5S66 - chains D and E of the 6 polymer chains in the assembly; structure by X-ray diffraction, 2.10 A resolution.

# Chain D
Protein: Tubulin beta-2B chain
Source organism: Bos taurus
UniProtKB: Q6B856 (TBB2B_BOVIN); the author numbering skips numbers that UniProt does not, so the offset changes along the chain: 1-42 = UniProt 1-42; 45-360 = UniProt 43-358; 369-455 = UniProt 359-445
Amino-acid sequence (445 residues; numbered 1 to 455; 10 numbers in that range are skipped by the numbering (no residue carries them; nothing is unmodelled there); the number before each row is that of its first residue):
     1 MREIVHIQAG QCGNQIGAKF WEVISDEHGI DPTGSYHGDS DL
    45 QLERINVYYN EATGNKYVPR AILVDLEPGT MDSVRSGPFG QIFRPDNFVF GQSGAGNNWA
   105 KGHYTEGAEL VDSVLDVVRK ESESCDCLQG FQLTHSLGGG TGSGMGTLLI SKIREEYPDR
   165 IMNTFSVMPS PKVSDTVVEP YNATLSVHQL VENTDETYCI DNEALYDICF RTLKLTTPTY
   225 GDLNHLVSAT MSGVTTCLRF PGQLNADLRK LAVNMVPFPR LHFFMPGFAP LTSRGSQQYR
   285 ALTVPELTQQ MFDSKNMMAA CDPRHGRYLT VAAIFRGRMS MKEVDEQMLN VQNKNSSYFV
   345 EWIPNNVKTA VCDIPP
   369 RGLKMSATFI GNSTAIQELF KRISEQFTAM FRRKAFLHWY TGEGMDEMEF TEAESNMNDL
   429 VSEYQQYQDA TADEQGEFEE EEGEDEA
Unresolved in the structure: 276-285, 442-455
Ion coordination: Mg2+: Q11 (together with GDP)
Residues lining bound ligands: GDP (guanosine-5'-diphosphate): G10, Q11, C12, Q15, I16, A99, N101, S140, G142, G143, G144, T145, G146, S147, V171, P173, V177, S178, E183, N206, L209, Y224, L227, N228, V231
UniProt features mapped onto this chain:
  - motif: M1 to I4 (MREI motif)
  - binding site (GTP): Q11, E71, S140, G144, T145, G146, N206, N228
  - binding site (Mg(2+)): E71
  - modified residue: S40 (Phosphoserine), T57 (Phosphothreonine), K60 (N6-acetyllysine), S174 (Phosphoserine), T287 (Phosphothreonine), T292 (Phosphothreonine), R320 (Omega-N-methylarginine), E448 (5-glutamyl polyglutamate)
  - cross-link (Glycyl lysine isopeptide (Lys-Gly)): K60 (interchain with G-Cter in ubiquitin), K326 (interchain with G-Cter in ubiquitin)

# Chain E
Protein: Stathmin-4
Source organism: Rattus norvegicus
UniProtKB: P63043 (STMN4_RAT); residues 5-145 here correspond to UniProt positions 49-189 (UniProt number = residue number + 44)
Amino-acid sequence (143 residues; row label = number of the first residue in the row):
     3 MADMEVIELN KCTSGQSFEV ILKPPSFDGV PEFNASLPRR RDPSLEEIQK KLEAAEERRK
    63 YQEAELLKHL AEKREHEREV IQKAIEENNN FIKMAKEKLA QKMESNKENR EAHLAAMLER
   123 LQEKDKHAEE VRKNKELKEE ASR
Unresolved in the structure: 3-5, 29-43, 144-145
Sequence notes: initiating methionine (3); expression tag (4)
Residues lining bound ligands: LVV (4-[(4-methylphenyl)methyl]-1,4-thiazinane 1,1-dioxide): A86, E89, N90, F93
UniProt features mapped onto this chain:
  - modified residue: S46 (Phosphoserine)

# How chain D and chain E interact
Contacting residue pairs (26; chain D residue first):
  Y108(D) - H129(E)  hydrogen bond
  Y108(D) - A130(E)  hydrophobic
  Y108(D) - V133(E)  hydrophobic
  Y108(D) - R134(E)  hydrogen bond (backbone-side chain)
  A112(D) - R134(E)
  S155(D) - K126(E)
  K156(D) - D127(E)  salt bridge
  R158(D) - L123(E)
  E159(D) - L120(E)
  E159(D) - L123(E)
  E159(D) - Q124(E)
  E159(D) - D127(E)
  P162(D) - M119(E)
  D163(D) - R112(E)  salt bridge
  Q193(D) - K126(E)
  N197(D) - L123(E)
  N197(D) - K126(E)
  T409(D) - K140(E)
  G410(D) - K137(E)
  E411(D) - V133(E)
  E411(D) - K137(E)  salt bridge
  G412(D) - V133(E)
  G412(D) - N136(E)
  G412(D) - K137(E)
  M413(D) - V133(E)
  E417(D) - H129(E)  salt bridge
Interface residues without a listed pair, chain D (17 interface residues in all): T109
Interface residues without a listed pair, chain E (15 interface residues in all): L116

# Overview
Chain D and chain E form an interface of 17 and 15 residues respectively, with 2 hydrogen bonds and 4 salt
bridges. Polar contacts include K156(D)-D127(E), D163(D)-R112(E) and E411(D)-K137(E). Bound to chain D: GDP.
Ligands of chain E: compound LVV.
Here chain D is Tubulin beta-2B chain (Bos taurus) and chain E is Stathmin-4 (Rattus norvegicus). Entry 5S66
(Tubulin-Z2856434929-complex) was determined by X-ray diffraction together with 5S4L, 5S4M, 5S4N, 5S4O, 5S4P,
5S4Q and 52 further entries from the same study.
